PDB entry 7Z16 | electron microscopy, 2.09 A resolution | chains I and J of the 12 polymer chains in the assembly

== Chain I (and J) ==
Protein: Putative phosphonates utilization ATP-binding protein PhnK
Organism: Escherichia coli
Notes: chain J of this document is another copy of the same molecule, construct and numbering; everything in this record applies to it too
Reference sequence: P16678 (PHNK_ECOLI); residues 1-252 here = UniProt positions 1-252
Chain sequence (291 residues; row label = number of the first residue in the row):
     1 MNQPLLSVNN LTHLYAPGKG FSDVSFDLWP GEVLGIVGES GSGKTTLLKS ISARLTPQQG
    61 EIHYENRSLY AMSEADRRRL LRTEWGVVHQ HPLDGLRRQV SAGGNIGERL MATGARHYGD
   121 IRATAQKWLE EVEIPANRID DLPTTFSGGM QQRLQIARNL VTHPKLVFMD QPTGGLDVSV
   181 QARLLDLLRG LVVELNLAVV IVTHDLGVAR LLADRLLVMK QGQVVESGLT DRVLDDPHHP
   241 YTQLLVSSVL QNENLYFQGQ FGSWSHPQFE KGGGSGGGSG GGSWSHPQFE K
Unresolved in the structure: 1-2, 253-291
Construct notes: engineered mutation Q171 (Glu in P16678); expression tag (253-291)
Bound ions: Mg2+: T45 (together with AMP-PNP)
Small-molecule neighbours:
  - AMP-PNP (ANP; phosphoaminophosphonic acid-adenylate ester), molecule 1: Y15, K19, G20, E39, S40, G41, S42, G43, K44, T45, T46, Q90, Q171, H204
  - AMP-PNP (ANP), molecule 2: R138, T144, T145, F146, S147, G148, G149, M150, G175
Swiss-Prot annotation at these positions:
  - binding site (ATP): G38 to T45
From the paper describing this entry:
  - catalytic residues: Y15, Q90, D170, H204 (proposed by the authors, not directly observed)
  - mutagenesis - R78A/R82A: abolished growth

== Chain I / chain J interface ==
Residue-residue contacts (56; chain I residue first):
  K19(I) with R138(J); D141(J), salt bridge
  G38(I) with D177(J)
  E39(I) with D177(J)
  S40(I) with S147(J), hydrogen bond; G149(J); M150(J), hydrogen bond (side chain-backbone); R153(J), hydrogen bond; D177(J), hydrogen bond (backbone-side chain)
  G41(I) with S147(J)
  Q90(I) with G148(J)
  R138(I) with K19(J)
  D141(I) with K19(J), salt bridge
  S147(I) with S40(J), hydrogen bond; G41(J)
  G148(I) with Q90(J)
  G149(I) with S40(J)
  M150(I) with S40(J), hydrogen bond (backbone-side chain)
  R153(I) with S40(J), hydrogen bond
  Q171(I) with G175(J)
  G175(I) with Q171(J); H204(J)
  L176(I) with H204(J)
  D177(I) with G38(J); E39(J); S40(J), hydrogen bond (side chain-backbone); H204(J); Y241(J)
  V178(I) with H204(J); L245(J); S248(J)
  S179(I) with S248(J)
  Q181(I) with L250(J)
  L185(I) with L250(J), hydrophobic
  H204(I) with G175(J); L176(J); D177(J); V178(J)
  G207(I) with L250(J); N252(J)
  V208(I) with L250(J)
  L211(I) with L250(J), hydrophobic
  Y241(I) with D177(J)
  L245(I) with V178(J)
  S248(I) with V178(J); S179(J)
  V249(I) with N252(J)
  L250(I) with Q181(J); L185(J), hydrophobic; G207(J); V208(J); L211(J), hydrophobic
  Q251(I) with N252(J)
  N252(I) with G207(J); V249(J); Q251(J)
Interface residues without a listed pair, chain I (38 interface residues in all): H91, P92, D205, L206, R210, L244
Interface residues without a listed pair, chain J (38 interface residues in all): H91, P92, D205, L206, R210, L244

== Overview ==
Chain I and chain J each contribute 38 residues to their interface; the contacts include 8 hydrogen bonds and
2 salt bridges. Among the polar pairs are K19(I)-D141(J), S40(I)-S147(J) and S40(I)-M150(J). Ligands of chain
I: AMP-PNP. From the paper: catalytic residues Y15(I), Q90(I) and D170(I) among others; R78A/R82A of chain I
abolish growth.
Both chains are Putative phosphonates utilization ATP-binding protein PhnK (Escherichia coli). Entry 7Z16 (E.
coli C-P lyase bound to PhnK/PhnL dual ABC dimer with AMPPNP and PhnK E171Q mutation) was determined by
electron microscopy, deposited together with 7Z15, 7Z17, 7Z18 and 7Z19.
